Entry 8VMN (electron microscopy, 3.50 A resolution); this record covers chains H and M of the 10 polymer chains in the assembly.

Chain H:
Molecule: 157-nt DNA strand
Sequence (157 nucleotides; each row starts with the number of its first residue):
     1 CAGGATGTAT ATATCTGAGA CGTGCCTGGA GACTAGGGAG TAATCCCCTT GGCGGTTTAA
    61 ACGCGGGGGA CAGCGCGTAC GTGCGTTTTA GCGGTGCTAG AGCTGTCTAC GACCAATTGA
   121 GCGGCCTGGG CACCGGGATT CTCCAGCCGC CGGCAGC

Chain M:
Name: Histone H2B
Source organism: Xenopus laevis
UniProtKB: A0A8J1LZU9 (A0A8J1LZU9_XENLA); residues 27-122 here correspond to UniProt positions 31-126 (UniProt number = residue number + 4)
Sequence (96 residues; numbered 27 to 122; the number before each row is that of its first residue):
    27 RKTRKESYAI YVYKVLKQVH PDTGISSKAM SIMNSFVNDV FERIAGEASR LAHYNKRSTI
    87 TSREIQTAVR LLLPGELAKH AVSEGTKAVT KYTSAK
Unresolved in the structure: 27

Interface between chain H and chain M:
Pairs across the interface (9):
  DA20(H) - Ile51(M)  sugar contact
  DA20(H) - Ser53(M)  phosphate contact
  DC21(H) - Tyr39(M)  sugar contact
  DC21(H) - Gly50(M)  phosphate contact
  DA39(H) - Ser84(M)  hydrogen bond to the phosphate
  DG40(H) - Arg83(M)  phosphate contact
  DG40(H) - Ser84(M)  hydrogen bond to the phosphate
  DG40(H) - Thr85(M)  phosphate contact
  DT104(H) - Thr29(M)  phosphate contact
Also at the interface, not in a pair above, chain M (9 interface residues in all): Ser52

Summary:
Chain H and chain M form an interface of 5 and 9 residues respectively, with 2 hydrogen bonds. Polar pairs
include DA39(H)-Ser84(M) and DG40(H)-Ser84(M).
Here chain H is a 157-nt DNA strand and chain M is Histone H2B (Xenopus laevis). Entry 8VMN (H3K4me3
nucleosome bound to PRC2_AJ1-450) was determined by electron microscopy (same publication as 8VMI, 8VMJ, 8VML,
8VNV, 8VNZ, 8VO0 and 8VOB).
